Entry 8UO5 (electron microscopy, 3.27 A resolution); this record covers chains A and C of the 4 polymer chains in the assembly.

[Chain A]
Molecule: Serine/threonine-protein phosphatase 2A 65 kDa regulatory subunit A alpha isoform
Organism: Homo sapiens
UniProtKB: P30153 (2AAA_HUMAN); residues 1-589 here = UniProt positions 1-589
Sequence (613 residues; row label = number of the first residue in the row; numbers below 1 keep their minus sign (Met-23 is residue -23)):
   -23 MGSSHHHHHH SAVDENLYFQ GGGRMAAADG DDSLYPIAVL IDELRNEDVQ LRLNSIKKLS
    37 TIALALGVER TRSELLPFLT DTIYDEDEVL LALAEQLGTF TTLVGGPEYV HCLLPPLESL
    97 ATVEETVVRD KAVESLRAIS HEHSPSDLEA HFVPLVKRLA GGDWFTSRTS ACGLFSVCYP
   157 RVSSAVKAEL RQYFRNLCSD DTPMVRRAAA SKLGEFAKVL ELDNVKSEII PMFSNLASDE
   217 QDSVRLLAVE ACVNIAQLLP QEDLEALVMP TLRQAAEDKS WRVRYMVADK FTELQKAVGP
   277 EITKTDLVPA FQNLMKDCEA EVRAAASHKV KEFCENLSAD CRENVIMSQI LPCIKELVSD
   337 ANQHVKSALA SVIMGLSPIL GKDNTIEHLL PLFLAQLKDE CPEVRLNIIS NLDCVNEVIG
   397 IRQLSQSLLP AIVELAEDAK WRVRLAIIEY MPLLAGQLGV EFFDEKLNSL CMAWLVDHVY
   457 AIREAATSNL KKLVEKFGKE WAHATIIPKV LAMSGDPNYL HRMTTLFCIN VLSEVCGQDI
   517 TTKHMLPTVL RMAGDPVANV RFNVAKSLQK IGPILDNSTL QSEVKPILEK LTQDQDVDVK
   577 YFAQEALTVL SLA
Unresolved in the structure: -23 to 8, 49-54
Differences from the reference sequence: expression tag (-23 to 0)
UniProt features mapped onto this chain:
  - modified residue: Ala2 (N-acetylalanine), Lys280 (N6-acetyllysine)
  - natural variant: Val132 (V132L: In HJS2), Pro179 (P179L: In HJS2), Met180 (M180T: In HJS2; M180V: In HJS2), Arg182 (R182W: In HJS2), Arg258 (R258H: In HJS2), Val470 (V470A: In HJS2; uncertain significance), Arg498 (R498L: In HJS2)

[Chain C]
Molecule: Serine/threonine-protein phosphatase 2A catalytic subunit alpha isoform
Organism: Homo sapiens
UniProtKB: P67775 (PP2AA_HUMAN); residues 1-309 here = UniProt positions 1-309
Sequence (332 residues; numbered -22 to 309; the number before each row is that of its first residue; numbers below 1 keep their minus sign (Met-22 is residue -22)):
   -22 MDYKDDDDKS AVDENLYFQG GGRMDEKVFT KELDQWIEQL NECKQLSESQ VKSLCEKAKE
    38 ILTKESNVQE VRCPVTVCGD VHGQFHDLME LFRIGGKSPD TNYLFMGDYV DRGYYSVETV
    98 TLLVALKVRY RERITILRGN HESRQITQVY GFYDECLRKY GNANVWKYFT DLFDYLPLTA
   158 LVDGQIFCLH GGLSPSIDTL DHIRALDRLQ EVPHEGPMCD LLWSDPDDRG GWGISPRGAG
   218 YTFGQDISET FNHANGLTLV SRAHQLVMEG YNWCHDRNVV TIFSAPNYCY RCGNQAAIME
   278 LDDTLKYSFL QFDPAPRRGE PHVTRRTPDY FL
Unresolved in the structure: -22 to 3, 37-42
Differences from the reference sequence: expression tag (-22 to 0)
UniProt features mapped onto this chain:
  - active site: His118 (Proton donor)
  - binding site (Mn(2+)): Asp57, His59, Asp85, Asn117, His167, His241
  - binding site (Zn(2+)): Asp57, His59, Asp85
  - binding site (Fe(3+)): Asp85, Asn117, His167, His241
  - modified residue: Tyr307 (Phosphotyrosine), Leu309 (Leucine methyl ester)
  - natural variant: Gly60 (G60V: In HJS3; uncertain significance), Asp88 (D88G: In HJS3), Gln122 (Q122H: In HJS3), Gln125 to Leu309 (deletion: In HJS3), Tyr127 (Y127C: In HJS3), Asp131 (D131H: In HJS3), His191 (H191R: In HJS3), Arg214 to Leu309 (deletion: In HJS3), Asp223 (D223H: In HJS3; D223V: In HJS3), Tyr265 (Y265C: In HJS3), Phe308 (F308FF: In HJS3)
  - mutagenesis: Asp85 (D85N: Loss of phosphatase activity), Leu309 (L309A: Loss of binding to PP2A B-alpha regulatory subunit)
Bound ions: Fe ion: Asp57, Asp85, His167, Ala240, His241; Zn2+: Asp85, Asn117, His241

[Interface between chain A and chain C]
Contacting residue pairs (68; chain A residue first):
  Trp257(A) with Thr304(C); Phe308(C), hydrophobic; Leu309(C), hydrophobic
  Arg258(A) with Phe308(C), hydrogen bond (side chain-backbone)
  Tyr261(A) with Leu309(C)
  Met262(A) with Leu309(C)
  Glu297(A) with Arg302(C); Arg303(C); Thr304(C), hydrogen bond (side chain-backbone)
  His340(A) with Arg303(C)
  Lys416(A) with Asp290(C)
  Trp417(A) with Glu67(C); Ile71(C)
  Arg418(A) with Glu67(C), salt bridge; Pro291(C), hydrogen bond (side chain-backbone); Ala292(C); Pro293(C)
  His454(A) with Ile71(C); Leu287(C)
  Val455(A) with Ile71(C), hydrophobic
  Tyr456(A) with Phe69(C); Arg70(C); Ile71(C), hydrogen bond (backbone-backbone); Gly72(C); Gly73(C)
  Ala457(A) with Arg70(C), hydrogen bond (backbone-backbone)
  Arg459(A) with Gly72(C), hydrogen bond (side chain-backbone)
  Glu460(A) with Lys74(C), salt bridge
  Pro493(A) with Asp280(C)
  Asn494(A) with Glu277(C), hydrogen bond; Asp279(C)
  Tyr495(A) with Pro51(C), hydrophobic; Val52(C); Thr53(C); Thr78(C); Asn79(C)
  Leu496(A) with Thr78(C); Glu277(C)
  Met499(A) with Asp77(C); Thr78(C)
  Phe503(A) with Asp77(C)
  Pro532(A) with Arg49(C), hydrogen bond (backbone-side chain)
  Val533(A) with Arg49(C); Pro51(C), hydrophobic
  Ala534(A) with Arg49(C); Arg110(C)
  Asn535(A) with Pro76(C), hydrogen bond (side chain-backbone); Asp77(C), hydrogen bond (side chain-backbone); Thr78(C); Asn79(C), hydrogen bond; Arg110(C), hydrogen bond
  Phe538(A) with Pro76(C); Arg110(C)
  Asn539(A) with Asp77(C), hydrogen bond
  Lys542(A) with Asp77(C), salt bridge
  Asp572(A) with Glu109(C)
  Val573(A) with Glu109(C)
  Asp574(A) with Tyr107(C); Arg110(C)
  Tyr577(A) with Lys4(C); Thr7(C); Lys8(C); Asp11(C); Arg106(C)
  Phe578(A) with Arg106(C); Tyr107(C)
  Gln580(A) with Lys4(C), hydrogen bond
  Glu581(A) with Lys8(C), salt bridge
Other interface residues (no listed pair), chain A (37 interface residues in all): His304, Ala415
Other interface residues (no listed pair), chain C (39 interface residues in all): Arg108, Leu278, Phe289

[Overview]
Chain A and chain C form an interface of 37 and 39 residues respectively; the contacts include 14 hydrogen
bonds and 4 salt bridges. Polar pairs include Arg418(A)-Glu67(C), Glu460(A)-Lys74(C) and Lys542(A)-Asp77(C).
Here chain A is Serine/threonine-protein phosphatase 2A 65 kDa regulatory subunit A alpha isoform and chain C
is Serine/threonine-protein phosphatase 2A catalytic subunit alpha isoform, both from Homo sapiens. Entry 8UO5
(Protein Phosphatase 2A B55 subunit in complex with IER5) was determined by electron microscopy.
